7WE4 - chain A; structure by electron microscopy, 2.70 A resolution.

[Chain A]
Molecule: Sodium channel protein type 10 subunit alpha
From: Homo sapiens
UniProt: Q9Y5Y9 (SCNAA_HUMAN); residue numbers follow UniProt; this construct covers 1-1956
Chain sequence (1956 residues; each row starts with the number of its first residue):
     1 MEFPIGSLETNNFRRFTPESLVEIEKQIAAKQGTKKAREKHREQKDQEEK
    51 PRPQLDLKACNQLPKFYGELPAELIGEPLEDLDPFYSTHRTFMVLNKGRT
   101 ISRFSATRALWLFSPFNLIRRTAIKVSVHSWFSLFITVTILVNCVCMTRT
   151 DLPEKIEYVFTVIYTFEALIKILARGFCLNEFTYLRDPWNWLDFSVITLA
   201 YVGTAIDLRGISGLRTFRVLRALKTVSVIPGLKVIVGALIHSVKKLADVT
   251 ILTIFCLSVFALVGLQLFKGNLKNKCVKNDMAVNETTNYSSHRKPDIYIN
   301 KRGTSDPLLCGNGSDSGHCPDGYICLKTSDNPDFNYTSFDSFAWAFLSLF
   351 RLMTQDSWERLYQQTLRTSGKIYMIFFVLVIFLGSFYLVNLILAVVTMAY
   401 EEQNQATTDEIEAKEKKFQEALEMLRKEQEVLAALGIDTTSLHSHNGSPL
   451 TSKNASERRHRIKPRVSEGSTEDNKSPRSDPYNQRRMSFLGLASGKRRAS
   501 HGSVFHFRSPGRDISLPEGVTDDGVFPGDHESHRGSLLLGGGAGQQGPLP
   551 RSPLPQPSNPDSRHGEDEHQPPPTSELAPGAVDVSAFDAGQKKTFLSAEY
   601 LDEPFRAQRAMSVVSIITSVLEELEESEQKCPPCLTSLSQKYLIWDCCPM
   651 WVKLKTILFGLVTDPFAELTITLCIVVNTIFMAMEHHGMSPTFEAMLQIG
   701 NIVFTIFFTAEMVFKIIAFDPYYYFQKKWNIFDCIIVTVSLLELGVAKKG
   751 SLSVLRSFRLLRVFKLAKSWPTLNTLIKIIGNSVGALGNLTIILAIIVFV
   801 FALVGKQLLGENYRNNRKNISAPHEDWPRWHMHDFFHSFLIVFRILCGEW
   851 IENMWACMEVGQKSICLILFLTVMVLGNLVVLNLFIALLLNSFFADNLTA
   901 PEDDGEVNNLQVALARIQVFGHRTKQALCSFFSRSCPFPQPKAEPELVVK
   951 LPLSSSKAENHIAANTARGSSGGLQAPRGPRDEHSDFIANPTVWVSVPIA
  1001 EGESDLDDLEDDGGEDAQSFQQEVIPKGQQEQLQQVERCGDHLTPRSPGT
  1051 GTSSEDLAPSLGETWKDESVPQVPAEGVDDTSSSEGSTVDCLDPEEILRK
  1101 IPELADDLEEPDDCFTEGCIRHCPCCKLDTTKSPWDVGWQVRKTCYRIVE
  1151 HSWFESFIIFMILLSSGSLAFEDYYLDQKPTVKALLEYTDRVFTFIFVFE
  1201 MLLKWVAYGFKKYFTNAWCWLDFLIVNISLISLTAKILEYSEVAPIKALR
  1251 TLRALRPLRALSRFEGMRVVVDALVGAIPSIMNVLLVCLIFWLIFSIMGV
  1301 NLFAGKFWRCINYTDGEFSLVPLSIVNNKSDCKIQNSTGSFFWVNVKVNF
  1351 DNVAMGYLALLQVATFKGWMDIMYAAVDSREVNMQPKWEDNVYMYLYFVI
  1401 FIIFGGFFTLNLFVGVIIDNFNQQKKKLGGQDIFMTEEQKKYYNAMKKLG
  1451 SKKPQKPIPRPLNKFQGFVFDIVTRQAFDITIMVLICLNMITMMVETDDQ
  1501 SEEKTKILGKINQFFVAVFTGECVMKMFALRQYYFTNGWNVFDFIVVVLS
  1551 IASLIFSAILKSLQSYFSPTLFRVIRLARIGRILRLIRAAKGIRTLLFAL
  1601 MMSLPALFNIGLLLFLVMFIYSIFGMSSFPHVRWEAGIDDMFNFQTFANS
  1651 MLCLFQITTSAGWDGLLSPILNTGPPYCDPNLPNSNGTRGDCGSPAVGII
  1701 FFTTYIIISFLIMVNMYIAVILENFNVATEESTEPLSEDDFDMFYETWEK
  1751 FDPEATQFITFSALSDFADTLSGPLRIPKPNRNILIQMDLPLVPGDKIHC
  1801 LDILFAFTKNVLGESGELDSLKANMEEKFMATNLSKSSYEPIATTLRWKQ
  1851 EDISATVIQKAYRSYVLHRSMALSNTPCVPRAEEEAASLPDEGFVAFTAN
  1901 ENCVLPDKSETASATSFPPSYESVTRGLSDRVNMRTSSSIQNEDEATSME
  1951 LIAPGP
Disordered / not traced: 1-117, 283-288, 408-650, 896-1135, 1729-1956
Disulfides: Cys276-Cys319, Cys310-Cys325, Cys857-Cys866, Cys1310-Cys1332, Cys1678-Cys1692
Covalent attachments: N-acetylglucosamine (NAG) linked to Asn312, Asn819, Asn1312, Asn1328, Asn1336
Construct notes: conflict Phe894 (Ser in Q9Y5Y9)
Small-molecule neighbours:
  - 95T (5-(4-chlorophenyl)-N-(3,5-dimethoxyphenyl)furan-2-carboxamide): Gln355, Ile381, Ser385, Phe386, Thr1365, Leu1614, Phe1655, Thr1658, Thr1659, Ser1660, Ile1706, Ser1709, Phe1710, Ile1712, Met1713, Met1716
  - 1-O-octadecyl-sn-glycero-3-phosphocholine (LPE), molecule 1: Val263, Leu267, Ile372, Tyr373, Phe376, Leu379, Phe1567, Ser1568, Thr1570, Leu1571, Val1574, Leu1577
  - 1-O-octadecyl-sn-glycero-3-phosphocholine (LPE), molecule 2: Phe382, Gln1439, Tyr1442, Leu1604, Pro1605, Leu1607, Phe1608, Gly1611, Met1716
  - 1-O-octadecyl-sn-glycero-3-phosphocholine (LPE), molecule 3: Ile680, Phe681, Met684, Ser690, Thr692, Phe693, Met696
  - 1-O-octadecyl-sn-glycero-3-phosphocholine (LPE), molecule 4: Ile780, Ser783, Val784, Thr791, Leu794, Phe843, Leu846, Cys847, Val881, Leu884, Phe1366, Ile1402, Ile1403, Phe1404, Phe1407, Phe1408
  - 1-O-octadecyl-sn-glycero-3-phosphocholine (LPE), molecule 5: Ser1166, Gly1167, Ala1170, Phe1171, Asp1173, Phe1615, Leu1616, Phe1619, Phe1647
  - 1-O-octadecyl-sn-glycero-3-phosphocholine (LPE), molecule 6: Asn1216, Ala1217, Trp1218, Leu1255, Leu1261, Asp1272
  - 1-O-octadecyl-sn-glycero-3-phosphocholine (LPE), molecule 7: Leu1289, Ala1354, Tyr1357
  - 1-O-octadecyl-sn-glycero-3-phosphocholine (LPE), molecule 8: Ala1445, Met1446, Leu1449, Leu1604
  - phosphatidyl serine (P5S; O-[(R)-{[(2R)-2,3-bis(octadecanoyloxy)propyl]oxy}(hydroxy)phosphoryl]-L-serine), molecule 1: Tyr336, Ala343, Trp344, Phe346, Leu347, Phe350, Lys863, Ser864, Leu867, Ile868, Leu871, Thr872
  - phosphatidyl serine (P5S), molecule 2: Leu1285, Cys1288, Leu1289, Trp1292, Asn1352, Ala1354, Met1355, Tyr1357, Leu1358, Leu1361, Pro1695, Ala1696, Ile1699, Ile1700, Thr1703, Thr1704, Ile1707
  - phosphatidyl serine (P5S), molecule 3: Phe1468, Ile1472, Arg1475, Ala1477, Phe1478, Thr1481, Val1518, Met1525
Reported in the primary citation:
  - conformationally variable residues (side-chain flip): Met1713
  - binding site for 95T: Gln355, Phe386, Thr1659, Phe1710, Met1713, Tyr1717
  - mutagenesis - T397A (2.23 +/- 0.51 uM), G1406S (5.12 +/- 0.86 uM), F1710A (2.28 +/- 0.31 uM): decreased binding to 95T
  - mutagenesis - I1712V/M1713V (0.38 +/- 0.04 uM), M1713V (0.47 +/- 0.07 uM): increased binding to 95T
  - mutagenesis - V1414I: unchanged binding to 95T
  - allosteric site: Thr397, Gly1406

[Overview]
Bound to chain A: compound 95T, 8 copies of 1-O-octadecyl-sn-glycero-3-phosphocholine and 3 copies of
phosphatidyl serine. N-acetylglucosamine is covalently linked to Asn312, Asn819, Asn1312, Asn1328 and Asn1336.
The paper reports a binding site for 95T at Gln355, Phe386 and Thr1659 among others; T397A, G1406S and F1710A
reduce binding to 95T; 6 substitutions were tested in all.
Chain A is Sodium channel protein type 10 subunit alpha (Homo sapiens); the structure, Human Nav1.8 with
A-803467, class I, was determined by electron microscopy together with 7WEL, 7WFR and 7WFW from the same
study.
